Entry 7VIH (electron microscopy, 2.98 A resolution); this record covers chains E and D of the 5 polymer chains in the assembly.

== Chain E ==
Protein: scFv16
Organism: Mus musculus
Notes: antibody fragment or engineered binder
Sequence (251 residues; row label = number of the first residue in the row):
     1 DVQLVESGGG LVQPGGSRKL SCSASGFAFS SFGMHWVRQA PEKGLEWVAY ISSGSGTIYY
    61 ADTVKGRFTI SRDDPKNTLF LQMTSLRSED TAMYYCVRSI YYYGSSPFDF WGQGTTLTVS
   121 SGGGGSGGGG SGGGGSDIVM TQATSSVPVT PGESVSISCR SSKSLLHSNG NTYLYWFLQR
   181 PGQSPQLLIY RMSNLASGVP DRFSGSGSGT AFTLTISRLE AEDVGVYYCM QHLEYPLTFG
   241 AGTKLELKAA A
Disordered / not traced: 122-133, 249-251
Disulfides: Cys22-Cys96, Cys159-Cys229

== Chain D ==
Protein: Guanine nucleotide-binding protein G(i) subunit alpha-1
Organism: Homo sapiens
UniProt: P63096 (GNAI1_HUMAN); residue numbers follow UniProt; this construct covers 1-354
Sequence (354 residues; each row starts with the number of its first residue):
     1 MGCTLSAEDK AAVERSKMID RNLREDGEKA AREVKLLLLG AGESGKSTIV KQMKIIHEAG
    61 YSEEECKQYK AVVYSNTIQS IIAIIRAMGR LKIDFGDSAR ADDARQLFVL AGAAEEGFMT
   121 AELAGVIKRL WKDSGVQACF NRSREYQLND SAAYYLNDLD RIAQPNYIPT QQDVLRTRVK
   181 TTGIVETHFT FKDLHFKMFD VGGQRSERKK WIHCFEGVTA IIFCVALSDY DLVLAEDEEM
   241 NRMHESMKLF DSICNNKWFT DTSIILFLNK KDLFEEKIKK SPLTICYPEY AGSNTYEEAA
   301 AYIQCQFEDL NKRKDTKEIY THFTCATDTK NVQFVFDAVT DVIIKNNLKD CGLF
Disordered / not traced: 1-2, 57-182
Curated features (UniProtKB/Swiss-Prot):
  - region: Lys35 to Thr48 (G1 motif), Asp173 to Thr181 (G2 motif), Phe196 to Arg205 (G3 motif), Ile265 to Asp272 (G4 motif), Thr324 to Thr329 (G5 motif)
  - binding site (GTP): Glu43 to Thr48, Ser151, Leu175 to Thr181, Asp200 to Gln204, Asn269 to Asp272, Ala326
  - binding site (Mg(2+)): Ser47, Thr181
  - modified residue: Arg178 (ADP-ribosylarginine), Gln204 (Deamidated glutamine), Cys351 (ADP-ribosylcysteine)
  - lipidation: Gly2 (N-myristoyl glycine), Cys3 (S-palmitoyl cysteine)
  - natural variant: Gly40 (G40C: In NEDHISB; G40R: In NEDHISB), Gly45 (G45D: In NEDHISB), Thr48 (T48I: In NEDHISB; T48K: In NEDHISB), Gln52 (Q52P: In NEDHISB), Ser75 (deletion: In NEDHISB; uncertain significance), Gln172 (deletion: In NEDHISB), Asp173 (D173V: In NEDHISB), Glu186 to Phe189 (deletion: In NEDHISB; uncertain significance), Cys224 (C224Y: In NEDHISB), Lys270 (K270N: In NEDHISB; K270R: In NEDHISB), Asp272 (D272G: In NEDHISB), Ala326 (A326P: In NEDHISB), 1 further natural variant entry in UniProt
  - mutagenesis: Gly42 (G42R: Abolishes switch to an activated conformation and dissociation from beta and gamma subunits upon GTP binding. Abolishes interaction with RGS family members), Glu116 (E116L: Enhances interaction (inactive GDP-bound) with RGS14), Gln147 (Q147L: Enhances interaction (inactive GDP-bound) with RGS14), Glu245 (E245L: Enhances interaction (inactive GDP-bound) with RGS14)

== How chain E and chain D interact ==
Pairs across the interface (24; chain E residue first):
  Ser31(E) with Arg15(D), hydrogen bond
  Ser52(E) with Glu14(D), hydrogen bond
  Ser53(E) with Glu14(D); Met18(D)
  Gly54(E) with Met18(D)
  Gly56(E) with Glu14(D)
  Thr57(E) with Glu14(D)
  Ile100(E) with Arg15(D)
  Tyr101(E) with Ala11(D), hydrophobic; Ala12(D); Arg15(D)
  Tyr102(E) with Arg15(D)
  Pro107(E) with Glu8(D)
  His167(E) with Thr4(D), hydrogen bond (side chain-backbone); Ser6(D), hydrogen bond
  Asn169(E) with Asp9(D), hydrogen bond
  Tyr173(E) with Ser6(D); Glu8(D); Asp9(D), hydrogen bond
  Tyr175(E) with Glu8(D), hydrogen bond
  Arg191(E) with Glu8(D), salt bridge
  His232(E) with Ala7(D)
  Leu233(E) with Ala7(D)
  Tyr235(E) with Ala7(D), hydrophobic
Interface residues without a listed pair, chain E (19 interface residues in all): Ser168
Interface residues without a listed pair, chain D (11 interface residues in all): Leu5

== In short ==
19 residues of chain E face 11 of chain D across their interface, with 7 hydrogen bonds and 1 salt bridge.
Polar pairs include Arg191(E)-Glu8(D), Ser31(E)-Arg15(D) and Ser52(E)-Glu14(D).
Here chain E is scFv16 (Mus musculus) and chain D is Guanine nucleotide-binding protein G(i) subunit alpha-1
(Homo sapiens). Entry 7VIH (Cryo-EM structure of Gi coupled Sphingosine 1-phosphate receptor bound with
CBP-307) was determined by electron microscopy, deposited together with 7VIE, 7VIF and 7VIG.
